Entry 4L0Z (X-ray diffraction, 2.70 A resolution); this record covers chains A and B of the 4 polymer chains in the assembly.

== Chain A ==
Molecule: Runt-related transcription factor 1
From: Mus musculus
UniProtKB: Q03347 (RUNX1_MOUSE); numbering as in UniProt (aligned over 1-242)
Amino-acid sequence (242 residues; row label = number of the first residue in the row):
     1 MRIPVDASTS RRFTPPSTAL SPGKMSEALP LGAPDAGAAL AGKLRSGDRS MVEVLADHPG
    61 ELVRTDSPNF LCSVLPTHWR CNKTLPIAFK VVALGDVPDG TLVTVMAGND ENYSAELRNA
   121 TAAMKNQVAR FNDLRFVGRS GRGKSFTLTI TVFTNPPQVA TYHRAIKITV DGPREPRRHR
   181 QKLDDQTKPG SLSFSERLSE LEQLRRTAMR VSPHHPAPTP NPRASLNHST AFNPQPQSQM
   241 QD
Unresolved in the structure: 1-53, 178-189, 213-242
Construct notes: conflict Ala-36 (Gly in Q03347), Ala-38 (Pro in Q03347), Gly-42 (Ser in Q03347)
UniProt features mapped onto this chain:
  - region (Interaction with DNA): Arg-80 to Thr-84, Arg-135 to Gly-143, Ile-168 to Arg-177
  - binding site (chloride): Asn-112, Glu-116, Arg-139, Val-170
  - modified residue: Thr-14 (Phosphothreonine), Ser-21 (Phosphoserine), Lys-24 (N6-acetyllysine), Lys-43 (N6-acetyllysine), Ser-193 (Phosphoserine), Ser-212 (Phosphoserine)
  - mutagenesis: Arg-80 (R80A: Interferes with DNA-binding), Asn-109 (N109A: Interferes with heterodimerization), Tyr-113 (Y113A: Interferes with heterodimerization), Arg-142 (R142A: Interferes with DNA-binding), Lys-144 (K144M: Interferes with DNA-binding), Thr-149 (T149A: Interferes with heterodimerization), Val-170 (V170A: No effect), Asp-171 (D171A: Interferes with DNA-binding), Arg-174 (R174A: Interferes with DNA-binding), Arg-177 (R177A: Interferes with DNA-binding)
Reported in the primary citation:
  - binding site for the 16-nt DNA strand: Arg-205
  - conformationally variable residues (order/disorder transition): Phe-194
  - mutagenesis - R205E: abolished binding to cooperative DNA binding by Ets1
  - mutagenesis - S199P: abolished binding to Ets1276-441

== Chain B ==
Molecule: Protein C-ets-1
From: Homo sapiens
UniProtKB: P14921 (ETS1_HUMAN); residues 296-441 here = UniProt positions 296-441
Amino-acid sequence (146 residues; each row starts with the number of its first residue):
   296 PNHKPKGTFK DYVRDRADLN KDKPVIPAAA LAGYTGSGPI QLWQFLLELL TDKSCQSFIS
   356 WTGDGWEFKL SDPDEVARRW GKRKNKPKMN YEKLSRGLRY YYDKNIIHKT AGKRYVYRFV
   416 CDLQSLLGYT PEELHAMLDV KPDADE
Unresolved in the structure: 296-331, 433-441
UniProt features mapped onto this chain:
  - DNA-binding region: Ile-335 to Val-415 (ETS)
  - region: Phe-304 to Ala-312 (Helix HI-1), Ala-323 to Thr-330 (Helix HI-2), Leu-418 to Leu-422 (Helix H4), Pro-426 to Met-432 (Helix H5)
  - modified residue: Lys-305 (N6-acetyllysine)

== Chain A / chain B interface ==
Contacting residue pairs (13; chain A residue first):
  Phe-194(A) / Tyr-424(B)  hydrophobic
  Phe-194(A) / Leu-429(B)  hydrophobic
  Phe-194(A) / Met-432(B)  hydrophobic
  Arg-197(A) / Leu-422(B)  hydrogen bond (side chain-backbone)
  Arg-197(A) / Tyr-424(B)
  Leu-198(A) / Leu-342(B)  hydrophobic
  Leu-198(A) / Glu-343(B)
  Leu-201(A) / Trp-338(B)  hydrophobic
  Glu-202(A) / Pro-334(B)
  Glu-202(A) / Ile-335(B)
  Glu-202(A) / Gln-339(B)
  Glu-202(A) / Glu-343(B)
  Arg-206(A) / Pro-334(B)
Interface residues without a listed pair, chain A (7 interface residues in all): Leu-192
Interface residues without a listed pair, chain B (15 interface residues in all): Gly-333, Thr-346, Arg-378, Leu-421, Gly-423
Interface features reported in the paper:
  - interface residues, chain A: Leu-198(A), Leu-201(A)
  - hot spots on chain A (mutagenesis) - L198A/L201A: abolished binding to Ets1276-441

== Overview ==
The interface between chain A and chain B involves 7 residues on one side and 15 on the other; the contacts
include 1 hydrogen bond. The hydrogen-bonded pair is Arg-197(A)/Leu-422(B). The paper reports a binding site
for the 16-nt DNA strand at Arg-205(A); S199P and L198A/L201A of chain A abolish binding to Ets1276-441.
Chain A is Runt-related transcription factor 1 (Mus musculus) and chain B is Protein C-ets-1 (Homo sapiens);
the structure, Crystal structure of Runx1 and Ets1 bound to TCR alpha promoter (crystal form 2), was
determined by X-ray diffraction, deposited together with 4L0Y and 4L18.
